6E3X - chains A and P of the 4 polymer chains in the assembly; structure by X-ray diffraction, 2.65 A resolution.

# Chain A
Name: DNA polymerase beta
Organism: Homo sapiens
Notes: EC 2.7.7.7, 4.2.99.-
Reference sequence: P06746 (DPOLB_HUMAN); numbering as in UniProt (aligned over 1-335)
Sequence (335 residues; each row starts with the number of its first residue):
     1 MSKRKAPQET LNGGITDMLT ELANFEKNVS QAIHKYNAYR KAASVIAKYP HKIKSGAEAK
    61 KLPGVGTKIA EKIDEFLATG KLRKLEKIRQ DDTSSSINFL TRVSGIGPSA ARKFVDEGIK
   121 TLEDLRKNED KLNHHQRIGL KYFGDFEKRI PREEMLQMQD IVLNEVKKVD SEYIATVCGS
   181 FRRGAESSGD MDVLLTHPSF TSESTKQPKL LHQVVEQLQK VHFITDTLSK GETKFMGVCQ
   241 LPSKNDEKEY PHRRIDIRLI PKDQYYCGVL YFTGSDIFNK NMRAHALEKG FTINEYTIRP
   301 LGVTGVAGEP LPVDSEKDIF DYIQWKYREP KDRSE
Unresolved in the structure: 1-6, 205-206
Ion coordination: Na+ site 1: Lys60, Leu62, Val65 (shared with 1 residue of chain D); Na+ site 2: Thr101, Val103, Ile106 (shared with DG9(P) of chain P); Mg2+ site 1: Asp190, Asp192 (together with DZ4)
Ligand contacts: DZ4 (2'-deoxy-5'-O-[(R)-hydroxy{[(R)-hydroxy(phosphonooxy)phosphoryl]amino}phosphoryl]adenosine): Arg149, Gly179, Ser180, Arg183, Ser188, Gly189, Asp190, Asp192, Tyr271, Phe272, Thr273, Gly274, Ser275, Asp276, Asn279

# Chain P
Molecule: 10-nt DNA strand
Sequence (10 nucleotides; row label = number of the first residue in the row):
     1 GCTGATGCGA
Ion coordination: Na+: DG9 (shared with Thr101(A), Val103(A), Ile106(A) of chain A); Mg2+: DA10 (together with DZ4) (shared with Asp190(A), Asp192(A) of chain A)

# Interface between chain A and chain P
Pairs across the interface - 13 pairs, chain A then chain P:
  Val103(A) with DG9(P), phosphate contact
  Ser104(A) with DG9(P), phosphate contact
  Gly105(A) with DC8(P), sugar contact; DG9(P), hydrogen bond to the phosphate
  Ile106(A) with DG9(P), phosphate contact
  Gly107(A) with DC8(P), hydrogen bond to the phosphate
  Pro108(A) with DC8(P), phosphate contact
  Ser109(A) with DG7(P), phosphate contact; DC8(P), hydrogen bond to the phosphate
  Ala110(A) with DC8(P), hydrogen bond to the phosphate
  His135(A) with DG9(P), sugar contact
  Asp190(A) with DA10(P), phosphate contact
  Arg254(A) with DA10(P), salt bridge to the phosphate
Other interface residues (no listed pair), chain A (15 interface residues in all): Asp192, Lys234, Met236, Asp256

# In short
The interface between chain A and chain P involves 15 residues on one side and 4 on the other, with 4 hydrogen
bonds and 1 salt bridge. Among the polar pairs are Gly105(A)-DG9(P), Gly107(A)-DC8(P) and Ser109(A)-DC8(P).
Ligands of chain A: compound DZ4.
Here chain A is DNA polymerase beta (Homo sapiens) and chain P is a 10-nt DNA strand. Entry 6E3X (Structure of
human DNA polymerase beta complexed with 8OA in the template base paired with incoming ...) was determined by
X-ray diffraction.
